PDB entry 1UD8 | X-ray diffraction, 2.88 A resolution | chain A

Chain A:
Molecule: amylase
Organism: Bacillus sp. KSM-K38
Notes: EC 3.2.1.1
UniProt: Q93I48 (Q93I48_9BACI); residues 1-480 here correspond to UniProt positions 22-501 (UniProt number = residue number + 21)
Amino-acid sequence (480 residues; numbered 1 to 480; the number before each row is that of its first residue):
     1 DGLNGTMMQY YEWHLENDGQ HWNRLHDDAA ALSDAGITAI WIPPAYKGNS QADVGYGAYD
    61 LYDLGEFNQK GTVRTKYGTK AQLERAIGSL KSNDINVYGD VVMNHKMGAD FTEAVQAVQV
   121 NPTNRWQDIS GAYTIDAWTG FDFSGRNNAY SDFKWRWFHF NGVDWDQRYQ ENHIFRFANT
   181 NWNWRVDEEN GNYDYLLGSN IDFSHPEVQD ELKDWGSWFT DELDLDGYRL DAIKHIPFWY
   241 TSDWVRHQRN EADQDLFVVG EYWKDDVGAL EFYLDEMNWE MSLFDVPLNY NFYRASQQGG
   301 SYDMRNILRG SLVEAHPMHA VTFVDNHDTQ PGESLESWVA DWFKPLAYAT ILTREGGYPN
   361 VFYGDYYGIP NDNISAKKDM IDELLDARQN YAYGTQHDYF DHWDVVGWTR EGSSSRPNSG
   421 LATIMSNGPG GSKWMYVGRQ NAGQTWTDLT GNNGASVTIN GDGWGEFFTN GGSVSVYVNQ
Metal / ion sites: Na+ site 1: Asn104, Asp194, Asn200, His235; Na+ site 2: Asn289, Val324, Asp325, Ser337; Na+ site 3: Gly300, Tyr302, Trp403, Asp404

Summary:
Asn104, Asp194, Asn200 and His235 coordinate Na+ site 1. Asn289, Val324, Asp325 and Ser337 coordinate Na+ site
2.
Chain A is amylase (Bacillus sp. KSM-K38); the structure, Crystal structure of AmyK38 with lithium ion, was
determined by X-ray diffraction, deposited together with 1UD2, 1UD3, 1UD4, 1UD5 and 1UD6.
